Entry 9BTH (electron microscopy, 4.20 A resolution (low resolution: residue-level contacts below are approximate; hydrogen-bond / salt-bridge calls are withheld)); this record covers chains H and L of the 8 polymer chains in the assembly.

== Chain H ==
Name: Heavy
From: Macaca mulatta
Amino-acid sequence (244 residues; numbered 1 to 225 plus 19 insertion-coded residues; the number before each row is that of its first residue; a row labelled like 35A-35B holds insertion residues (35A, then the next letters in order)):
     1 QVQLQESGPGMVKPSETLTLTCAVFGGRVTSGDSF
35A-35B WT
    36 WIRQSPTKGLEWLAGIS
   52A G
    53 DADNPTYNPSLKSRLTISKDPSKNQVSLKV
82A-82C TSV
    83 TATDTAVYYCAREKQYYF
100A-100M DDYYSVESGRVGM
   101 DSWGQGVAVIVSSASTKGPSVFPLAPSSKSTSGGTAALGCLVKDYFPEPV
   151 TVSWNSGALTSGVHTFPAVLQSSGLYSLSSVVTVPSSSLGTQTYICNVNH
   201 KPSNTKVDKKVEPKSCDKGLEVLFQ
Disordered / not traced: 114-225
Modified residues: Tyr100C (O-sulfo-L-tyrosine; TYS)
Disulfide bonds: Cys22-Cys92
What the authors report for this chain:
  - post-translational modification sites: Tyr100C

== Chain L ==
Name: Light
From: Macaca mulatta
Amino-acid sequence (220 residues; row label = number of the first residue in the row; a row labelled like 27A-27F holds insertion residues (27A, then the next letters in order)):
     1 DIVMTQTPISLPVSLGESATISCRSSR
27A-27F SLVDRQ
    28 DGKTYLEWYFQKPGQSPQLLIYEVANRASGVPDRFRGSGSDTDFTLKISR
    78 VEADDVAIYYCMQSLDPPHTFGQGTKVEIRRTVAAPSVFIFPPSDEQLKS
   128 GTASVVCLLNNFYPREAKVQWKVDNALQSGNSQESVTEQDSKDSTYSLSS
   178 TLTLSKADYEKHKVYACEVTHQGLSSPVTKSFNRGEC
Disordered / not traced: 106-214
Disulfide bonds: Cys23-Cys88

== Interface between chain H and chain L ==
Residue-residue contacts - 30 pairs, chain H then chain L:
  Ile37(H) - Phe98(L)
  Gln39(H) - Gln38(L)
  Gln39(H) - Tyr87(L)
  Leu45(H) - Tyr87(L)
  Leu45(H) - Phe98(L)
  Trp47(H) - Pro95(L)
  Trp47(H) - His96(L)
  Asn60(H) - Pro95(L)
  Pro61(H) - Pro95(L)
  Tyr91(H) - Gln38(L)
  Tyr91(H) - Ser43(L)
  Tyr91(H) - Pro44(L)
  Glu95(H) - His96(L)
  Arg100J(H) - Glu50(L)
  Arg100J(H) - Ser91(L)
  Arg100J(H) - Leu92(L)
  Arg100J(H) - His96(L)
  Val100K(H) - Leu46(L)
  Val100K(H) - Tyr49(L)
  Gly100L(H) - Glu34(L)
  Gly100L(H) - Tyr36(L)
  Met100M(H) - Glu34(L)
  Met100M(H) - Tyr36(L)
  Met100M(H) - Leu46(L)
  Met100M(H) - Met89(L)
  Met100M(H) - His96(L)
  Trp103(H) - Ser43(L)
  Trp103(H) - Pro44(L)
  Trp103(H) - Phe98(L)
  Gly104(H) - Ser43(L)
Interface residues without a listed pair, chain H (18 interface residues in all): Lys43, Glu46, Asp101, Gln105
Interface residues without a listed pair, chain L (17 interface residues in all): Tyr32, Gln100

== In short ==
18 residues of chain H face 17 of chain L across their interface. The paper reports a modification site at
Tyr100C(H).
Chain H is Heavy and chain L is Light, both from Macaca mulatta; the structure, Rhesus Fab 42056-a.01 in
complex with CAP256SU.wk34 RnS SOSIP Env, was determined by electron microscopy (same publication as 9BNK,
9BNM, 9BNP, 9BTI, 9BTJ, 9BTL and 9BTV).
